Entry 8ZQR (electron microscopy, 3.60 A resolution); this record covers chain A.

# Chain A
Molecule: High affinity choline transporter 1
From: Homo sapiens
UniProtKB: Q9GZV3 (SC5A7_HUMAN); residues 1-580 here = UniProt positions 1-580
Amino-acid sequence (580 residues; each row starts with the number of its first residue):
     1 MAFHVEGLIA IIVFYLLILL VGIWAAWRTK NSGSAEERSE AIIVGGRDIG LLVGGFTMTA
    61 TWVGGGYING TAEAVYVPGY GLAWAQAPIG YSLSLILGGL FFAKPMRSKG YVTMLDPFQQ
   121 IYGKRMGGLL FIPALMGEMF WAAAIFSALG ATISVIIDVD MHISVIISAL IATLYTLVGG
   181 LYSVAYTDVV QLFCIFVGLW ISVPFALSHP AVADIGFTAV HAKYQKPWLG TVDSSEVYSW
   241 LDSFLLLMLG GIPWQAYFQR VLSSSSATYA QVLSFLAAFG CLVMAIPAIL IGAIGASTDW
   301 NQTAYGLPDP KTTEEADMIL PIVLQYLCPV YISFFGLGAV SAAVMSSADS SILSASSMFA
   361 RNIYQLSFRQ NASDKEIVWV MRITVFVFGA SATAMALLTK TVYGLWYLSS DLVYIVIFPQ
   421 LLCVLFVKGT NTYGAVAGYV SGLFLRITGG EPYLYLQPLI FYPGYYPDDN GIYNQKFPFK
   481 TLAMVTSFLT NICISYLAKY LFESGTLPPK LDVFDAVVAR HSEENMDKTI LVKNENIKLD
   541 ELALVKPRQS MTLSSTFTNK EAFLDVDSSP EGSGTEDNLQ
Not modelled in the structure: 1-2, 25-49, 181-184, 518-580
Covalently attached groups: N-acetylglucosamine (NAG) linked to N301
Curated features (UniProtKB/Swiss-Prot):
  - motif: D527 to V532 (Dileucine-like motif)
  - glycosylation: N301 (N-linked (GlcNAc...) asparagine)
  - natural variant: D48 (D48G: In CMS20), G65 (G65E: In CMS20), I89 (I89V: 40% reduction in choline transmembrane transporter activity), P105 (P105S: In CMS20), Y111 (Y111H: In CMS20), Y175 (Y175C: In CMS20; uncertain significance), I291 (I291T: In CMS20; uncertain significance), V344 (V344L: In CMS20; uncertain significance), R361 (R361Q: In CMS20), F418 (F418V: In CMS20; uncertain significance), R446 (R446G: In CMS20)
  - mutagenesis: I89 (I89A: Decreased choline transmembrane transporter activity, only 20% of wild-type choline uptake activity), E451 (E451Q: Decreased choline transmembrane transporter activity, only 5% of wild-type choline uptake activity), I530 (I530A: No change in protein internalization. No change in choline transmembrane transporter activity), L531 to V532 (Decreased protein internalization; when associated with V-538. Increased choline transmembrane transporter activity; when associated with V-538), L531 (L531A: Loss of protein internalization to vesicular structures in neurons. Increased choline transmembrane transporter activity), V532 (V532A: Decreased protein internalization. Increased choline transmembrane transporter activity), K538 (K538V: Decreased protein internalization; when associated with 531-L-V-532. Increased choline transmembrane transporter activity; when associated with 531-L-V-532)

# Overview
Covalently linked N-acetylglucosamine: at N301. Curated annotation (UniProt) lists 6 mutagenesis sites.
Chain A is High affinity choline transporter 1 (Homo sapiens); the structure, Human high-affinity choline
transporter CHT1 in apo state under NaCl condition, was determined by electron microscopy (same publication as
8ZQO, 8ZQP and 8ZQQ).
